PDB entry 3J0L | electron microscopy, 9.80 A resolution (very low resolution: no residue pairs are listed; an interface is given only as per-side residue counts) | chains 5 and F of the 32 polymer chains in the assembly

# Chain 5
Molecule: 60S ribosomal RNA fragment
From: Oryctolagus cuniculus
Sequence (6 nucleotides; row label = number of the first residue in the row):
  2653 CCUAAG

# Chain F
Molecule: Ribosomal protein L36a
From: Oryctolagus cuniculus
Amino-acid sequence (95 residues; each row starts with the number of its first residue):
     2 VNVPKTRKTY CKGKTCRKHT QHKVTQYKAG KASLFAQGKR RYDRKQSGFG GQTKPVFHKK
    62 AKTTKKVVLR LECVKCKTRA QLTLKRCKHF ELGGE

# Interface between chain 5 and chain F
At this resolution (10 A) residue pairs are not listed: 4 residues of chain 5 and 8 of chain F lie at the interface.

# Summary
4 residues of chain 5 face 8 of chain F across their interface.
Chain 5 is 60S ribosomal RNA fragment and chain F is Ribosomal protein L36a, both from Oryctolagus cuniculus;
the structure, Core of mammalian 80S pre-ribosome in complex with tRNAs fitted to a 9.8A cryo-EM map: classic
..., was determined by electron microscopy (same publication as 3J0O and 3J0P).
